PDB entry 8W89 | electron microscopy, 3.00 A resolution | chains A and B of the 5 polymer chains in the assembly

# Chain A
Molecule: Guanine nucleotide-binding protein G(s) subunit alpha isoforms short
Source organism: Homo sapiens
Chain sequence (246 residues; row label = number of the first residue in the row):
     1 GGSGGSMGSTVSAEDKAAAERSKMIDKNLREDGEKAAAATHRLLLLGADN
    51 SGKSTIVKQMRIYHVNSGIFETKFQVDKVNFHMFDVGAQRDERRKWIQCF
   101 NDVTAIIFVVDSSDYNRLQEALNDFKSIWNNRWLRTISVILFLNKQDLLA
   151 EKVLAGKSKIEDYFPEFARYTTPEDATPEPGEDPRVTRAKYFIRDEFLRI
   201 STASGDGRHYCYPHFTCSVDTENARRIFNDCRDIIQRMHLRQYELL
Unresolved in the structure: 1-10

# Chain B
Molecule: Guanine nucleotide-binding protein G(I)/G(S)/G(T) subunit beta-1
Source organism: Homo sapiens
UniProt: P62873 (GBB1_HUMAN); residue numbers follow UniProt; this construct covers 2-340
Chain sequence (345 residues; numbered -4 to 340; the number before each row is that of its first residue; numbers below 1 keep their minus sign (Met-4 is residue -4)):
    -4 MGSLLQSELDQLRQEAEQLKNQIRDARKACADATLSQITNNIDPVGRIQM
    46 RTRRTLRGHLAKIYAMHWGTDSRLLVSASQDGKLIIWDSYTTNKVHAIPL
    96 RSSWVMTCAYAPSGNYVACGGLDNICSIYNLKTREGNVRVSRELAGHTGY
   146 LSCCRFLDDNQIVTSSGDTTCALWDIETGQQTTTFTGHTGDVMSLSLAPD
   196 TRLFVSGACDASAKLWDVREGMCRQTFTGHESDINAICFFPNGNAFATGS
   246 DDATCRLFDLRADQELMTYSHDNIICGITSVSFSKSGRLLLAGYDDFNCN
   296 VWDALKADRAGVLAGHDNRVSCLGVTDDGMAVATGSWDSFLKIWN
Unresolved in the structure: -4 to 2
Differences from the reference sequence: initiating methionine (-4); expression tag (-3 to 1)
Swiss-Prot annotation at these positions:
  - modified residue: Ser2 (N-acetylserine), His266 (Phosphohistidine)
  - natural variant: Leu30 (L30F: In MRD42; uncertain significance), Arg52 (R52G: In MRD42), Gly64 (G64V: In MRD42), Asp76 (D76E: In MRD42; D76G: In MRD42), Gly77 (G77S: In MRD42), Lys78 (K78R: In MRD42), Ile80 (I80N: In MRD42; I80T: In MRD42), His91 (H91R: In MRD42; uncertain significance), Ala92 (A92T: In MRD42), Pro94 (P94S: In MRD42), Leu95 (L95P: In MRD42), Arg96 (R96L: In MRD42), 5 further natural variant entries in UniProt

# Chain A / chain B interface
Residue-residue contacts - 49 pairs, chain A then chain B:
  Ala18(A) - Asn88(B)
  Arg21(A) - Val90(B)
  Ser22(A) - Lys89(B)
  Ile25(A) - Lys89(B)
  Ile25(A) - Ala92(B)  hydrophobic
  Asp26(A) - Lys89(B)  salt bridge
  Leu29(A) - Gly53(B)
  Leu29(A) - Ile80(B)  hydrophobic
  Leu29(A) - Lys89(B)
  Gly33(A) - Leu55(B)
  Arg42(A) - Ser98(B)
  Arg42(A) - Trp99(B)
  Asn66(A) - Arg96(B)
  Ser67(A) - Asp118(B)
  Ser67(A) - Asn119(B)
  Ser67(A) - Ile120(B)
  Ile69(A) - Trp99(B)
  Ile69(A) - Leu117(B)  hydrophobic
  Phe84(A) - Trp99(B)  hydrophobic
  Ala88(A) - Thr143(B)
  Gln89(A) - Leu117(B)  hydrogen bond (side chain-backbone)
  Gln89(A) - Asn119(B)  hydrogen bond
  Gln89(A) - Gly144(B)
  Gln89(A) - Tyr145(B)  hydrogen bond (side chain-backbone)
  Arg90(A) - Gly162(B)  hydrogen bond (side chain-backbone)
  Arg90(A) - Asp163(B)
  Arg90(A) - Thr164(B)
  Arg90(A) - Asp186(B)  salt bridge
  Arg94(A) - Cys204(B)  hydrogen bond (side chain-backbone)
  Arg94(A) - Asp228(B)  salt bridge
  Lys95(A) - Tyr145(B)
  Lys95(A) - Met188(B)
  Lys95(A) - Cys204(B)
  Lys95(A) - Asp228(B)
  Lys95(A) - Asn230(B)  hydrogen bond
  Lys95(A) - Asp246(B)  salt bridge
  Trp96(A) - Leu117(B)  hydrophobic
  Gln98(A) - Arg314(B)
  Gln98(A) - Trp332(B)
  Cys99(A) - Tyr59(B)  hydrogen bond (backbone-side chain)
  Cys99(A) - Gln75(B)
  Phe100(A) - Trp99(B)  hydrophobic
  Phe100(A) - Leu117(B)  hydrophobic
  Asn101(A) - Lys57(B)
  Asn101(A) - Trp332(B)
  Asp102(A) - Lys57(B)  salt bridge
  Asp102(A) - Gln75(B)  hydrogen bond
  Trp133(A) - Asp290(B)
  Trp133(A) - Arg314(B)
Other interface residues (no listed pair), chain A (27 interface residues in all): Asp32, Gly68, Glu92
Other interface residues (no listed pair), chain B (37 interface residues in all): Lys78, His91, Met101, Thr184, Gly185

# Summary
27 residues of chain A and 37 residues of chain B are in contact; the contacts include 8 hydrogen bonds and 5
salt bridges. Polar contacts include Asp26(A)-Lys89(B), Arg90(A)-Asp186(B) and Arg94(A)-Asp228(B).
Here chain A is Guanine nucleotide-binding protein G(s) subunit alpha isoforms short and chain B is Guanine
nucleotide-binding protein G(I)/G(S)/G(T) subunit beta-1, both from Homo sapiens. Entry 8W89 (Cryo-EM
structure of the PEA-bound TAAR1-Gs complex) was determined by electron microscopy together with 8W87, 8W88
and 8W8A from the same study.
